1ZAX - chains A and W of the 7 polymer chains in the assembly; structure by X-ray diffraction, 2.10 A resolution.

== Chain A ==
Protein: 50S ribosomal protein L10
Organism: Thermotoga maritima
UniProt: P29394 (RL10_THEMA); numbering as in UniProt (aligned over 1-179)
Sequence (180 residues; numbered 0 to 179; the number before each row is that of its first residue; numbering starts at 0):
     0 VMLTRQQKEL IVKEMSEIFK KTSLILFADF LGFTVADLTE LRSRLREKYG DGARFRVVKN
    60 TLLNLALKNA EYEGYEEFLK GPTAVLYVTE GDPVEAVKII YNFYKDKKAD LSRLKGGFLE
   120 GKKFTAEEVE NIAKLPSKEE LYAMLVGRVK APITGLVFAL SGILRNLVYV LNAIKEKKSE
Disordered / not traced: 0-3, 178-179
Construct notes: cloning artifact (0)

== Chain W ==
Protein: 50S ribosomal protein L7/L12
Organism: Thermotoga maritima
Notes: fragment: N-terminal domain
UniProt: P29396 (RL7_THEMA); numbering as in UniProt (aligned over 1-30)
Sequence (30 residues; numbered 1 to 30; the number before each row is that of its first residue):
     1 MTIDEIIEAI EKLTVSELAE LVKKLEDKFG

== How chain A and chain W interact ==
Contacting residue pairs (8):
  Lys149(A) - Gly30(W)  hydrogen bond (side chain-backbone)
  Ile152(A) - Phe29(W)
  Val156(A) - Glu26(W)
  Leu159(A) - Leu18(W)
  Leu159(A) - Val22(W)  hydrophobic
  Leu159(A) - Leu25(W)  hydrophobic
  Ser160(A) - Val22(W)
  Leu163(A) - Val15(W)  hydrophobic
Also at the interface, not in a pair above, chain A (8 interface residues in all): Leu155, Ile162
Also at the interface, not in a pair above, chain W (10 interface residues in all): Ile10, Ala19, Leu21

== Summary ==
8 residues of chain A face 10 of chain W across their interface, with 1 hydrogen bond. Its one hydrogen-bonded
contact is Lys149(A)-Gly30(W).
Chain A is 50S ribosomal protein L10 and chain W is 50S ribosomal protein L7/L12, both from Thermotoga
maritima; the structure, Ribosomal Protein L10-L12(NTD) Complex, Space Group P212121, Form B, was determined
by X-ray diffraction (same publication as 1ZAV and 1ZAW).
